6RMM - chains A and B of the 6 polymer chains in the assembly; structure by X-ray diffraction, 3.53 A resolution.

[Chain A (and B)]
Molecule: DNA topoisomerase 2-binding protein 1
Organism: Homo sapiens
Notes: chain B of this document is another copy of the same molecule, construct and numbering; everything in this record applies to it too
UniProtKB: Q92547 (TOPB1_HUMAN); numbering as in UniProt (aligned over 548-741)
Sequence (196 residues; numbered 546 to 741; the number before each row is that of its first residue):
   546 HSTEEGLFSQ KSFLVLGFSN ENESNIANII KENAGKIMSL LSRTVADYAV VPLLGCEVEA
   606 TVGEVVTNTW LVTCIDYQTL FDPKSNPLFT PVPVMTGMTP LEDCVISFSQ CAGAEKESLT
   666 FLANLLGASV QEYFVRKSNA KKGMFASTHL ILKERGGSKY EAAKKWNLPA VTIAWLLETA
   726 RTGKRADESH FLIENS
Construct notes: expression tag (546-547)
Swiss-Prot annotation at these positions:
  - mutagenesis: Ser564 (S564A: Does not affect interaction with MDC1), Arg681 to Lys682 (Decreased interaction with MDC1), Lys704 (K704A: Decreased interaction with MDC1. Does not affect interaction with phosphorylated HTATSF1)

[Interface between chain A and chain B]
Residue-residue contacts - 48 pairs, chain A then chain B:
  Thr548(A) - Ser703(B)  hydrogen bond (backbone-side chain)
  Glu549(A) - Phe679(B)
  Glu549(A) - Val680(B)
  Glu549(A) - Trp711(B)
  Glu550(A) - Tyr678(B)
  Glu550(A) - Lys687(B)  salt bridge
  Gly551(A) - Tyr678(B)
  Gly551(A) - Met689(B)
  Ser554(A) - Lys687(B)
  Gln555(A) - Lys686(B)
  Gln555(A) - Lys687(B)
  Glu566(A) - Glu566(B)
  Glu566(A) - Asn567(B)  hydrogen bond
  Asn567(A) - Glu566(B)  hydrogen bond
  Asn573(A) - Asn669(B)  hydrogen bond
  Lys576(A) - Gln676(B)
  Glu577(A) - Thr665(B)
  Glu577(A) - Val675(B)
  Glu577(A) - Gln676(B)
  Glu577(A) - Glu677(B)  hydrogen bond (backbone-backbone)
  Glu577(A) - Tyr678(B)
  Asn578(A) - Glu677(B)
  Ala579(A) - Tyr678(B)  hydrophobic
  Ala579(A) - Met689(B)  hydrophobic
  Gln623(A) - Glu677(B)
  Thr665(A) - Glu577(B)
  Asn669(A) - Asn573(B)
  Val675(A) - Glu577(B)
  Gln676(A) - Lys576(B)
  Gln676(A) - Glu577(B)
  Glu677(A) - Glu577(B)  hydrogen bond (backbone-backbone)
  Glu677(A) - Asn578(B)
  Glu677(A) - Gln623(B)
  Tyr678(A) - Glu549(B)
  Tyr678(A) - Glu550(B)
  Tyr678(A) - Gly551(B)
  Tyr678(A) - Glu577(B)
  Tyr678(A) - Ala579(B)  hydrophobic
  Phe679(A) - Glu549(B)
  Val680(A) - Glu549(B)
  Lys686(A) - Gln555(B)
  Lys687(A) - Glu550(B)  salt bridge
  Lys687(A) - Ser554(B)
  Lys687(A) - Gln555(B)
  Gly688(A) - Ala579(B)
  Met689(A) - Gly551(B)  hydrogen bond (side chain-backbone)
  Ser703(A) - Thr548(B)
  Trp711(A) - Glu549(B)
Interface residues without a listed pair, chain A (32 interface residues in all): Ser564, Asn570, Glu662, Lys704
Interface residues without a listed pair, chain B (32 interface residues in all): Ser564, Asn570, Glu662, Gly688, Lys704

[In short]
The chain A/chain B interface involves 32 residues from each chain; the contacts include 7 hydrogen bonds and
2 salt bridges. Polar contacts include Glu550(A)-Lys687(B), Thr548(A)-Ser703(B) and Glu566(A)-Asn567(B).
UniProt lists 4 mutagenesis sites on chain A.
Chain A and chain B are both DNA topoisomerase 2-binding protein 1 (Homo sapiens); the structure, Crystal
structure of TOPBP1 BRCT4,5 in complex with a 53BP1 phosphopeptide, was determined by X-ray diffraction (same
publication as 6RML).
